Entry 8HI1 (electron microscopy, 3.09 A resolution); this record covers chains B and H of the 8 polymer chains in the assembly.

[Chain B]
Name: CRISPR-associated endonuclease Cas1
Source organism: Streptococcus thermophilus DGCC 7710
Notes: EC 3.1.-.-
Sequence (318 residues; each row starts with the number of its first residue; numbers below 1 keep their minus sign (Gly-4 is residue -4)):
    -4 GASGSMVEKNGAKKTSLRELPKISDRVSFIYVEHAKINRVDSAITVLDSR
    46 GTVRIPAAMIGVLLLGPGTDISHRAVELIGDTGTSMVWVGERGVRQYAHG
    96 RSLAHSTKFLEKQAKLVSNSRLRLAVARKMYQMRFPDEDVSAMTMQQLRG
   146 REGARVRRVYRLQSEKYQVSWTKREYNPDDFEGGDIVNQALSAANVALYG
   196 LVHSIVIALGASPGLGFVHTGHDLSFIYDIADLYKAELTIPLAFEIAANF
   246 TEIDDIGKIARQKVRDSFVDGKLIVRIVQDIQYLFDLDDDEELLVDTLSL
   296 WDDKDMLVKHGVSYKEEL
Unresolved in the structure: -4 to 3, 141-180, 247-252, 282-313

[Chain H]
Molecule: 38-nt DNA strand
Sequence (38 nucleotides; numbered 1 to 38; the number before each row is that of its first residue):
     1 ATTTACTACTCGTTCTGGTGTTTTTGTGTTTAATGATG
Unresolved in the structure: 32-38

[How chain B and chain H interact]
Pairs across the interface (10; chain B residue first):
  Lys4(B) with DA5(H), salt bridge to the phosphate
  Asn5(B) with DT4(H), phosphate contact
  Gly6(B) with DA5(H), phosphate contact
  Asn33(B) with DT2(H), phosphate contact; DT3(H), phosphate contact
  Arg34(B) with DT3(H), hydrogen bond to the phosphate
  Val35(B) with DT4(H), phosphate contact
  Asp36(B) with DT4(H), hydrogen bond to the phosphate
  Ser37(B) with DT4(H), hydrogen bond to the phosphate
  Ser67(B) with DT3(H), hydrogen bond to the phosphate
Interface residues without a listed pair, chain B (10 interface residues in all): Arg69

[Summary]
10 residues of chain B and 4 residues of chain H are in contact; the contacts include 4 hydrogen bonds and 1
salt bridge. Polar contacts include Arg34(B)-DT3(H), Asp36(B)-DT4(H) and Ser37(B)-DT4(H).
Here chain B is CRISPR-associated endonuclease Cas1 (Streptococcus thermophilus DGCC 7710) and chain H is a
38-nt DNA strand. Entry 8HI1 (Streptococcus thermophilus Cas1-Cas2- prespacer ternary complex) was determined
by electron microscopy, deposited together with 8H18 and 8H2F.
